Entry 8WOC (electron microscopy, 3.28 A resolution); this record covers chains A and D of the 13 polymer chains in the assembly.

[Chain A (and D)]
Protein: Helicase HerA central domain-containing protein
Organism: Paenibacillus sp. 453mf
Notes: chain D of this document is another copy of the same molecule, construct and numbering; everything in this record applies to it too
Reference sequence: A0A1I6T0T5 (A0A1I6T0T5_9BACL); residues 7-696 here correspond to UniProt positions 1-690 (UniProt number = residue number - 6)
Amino-acid sequence (696 residues; each row starts with the number of its first residue):
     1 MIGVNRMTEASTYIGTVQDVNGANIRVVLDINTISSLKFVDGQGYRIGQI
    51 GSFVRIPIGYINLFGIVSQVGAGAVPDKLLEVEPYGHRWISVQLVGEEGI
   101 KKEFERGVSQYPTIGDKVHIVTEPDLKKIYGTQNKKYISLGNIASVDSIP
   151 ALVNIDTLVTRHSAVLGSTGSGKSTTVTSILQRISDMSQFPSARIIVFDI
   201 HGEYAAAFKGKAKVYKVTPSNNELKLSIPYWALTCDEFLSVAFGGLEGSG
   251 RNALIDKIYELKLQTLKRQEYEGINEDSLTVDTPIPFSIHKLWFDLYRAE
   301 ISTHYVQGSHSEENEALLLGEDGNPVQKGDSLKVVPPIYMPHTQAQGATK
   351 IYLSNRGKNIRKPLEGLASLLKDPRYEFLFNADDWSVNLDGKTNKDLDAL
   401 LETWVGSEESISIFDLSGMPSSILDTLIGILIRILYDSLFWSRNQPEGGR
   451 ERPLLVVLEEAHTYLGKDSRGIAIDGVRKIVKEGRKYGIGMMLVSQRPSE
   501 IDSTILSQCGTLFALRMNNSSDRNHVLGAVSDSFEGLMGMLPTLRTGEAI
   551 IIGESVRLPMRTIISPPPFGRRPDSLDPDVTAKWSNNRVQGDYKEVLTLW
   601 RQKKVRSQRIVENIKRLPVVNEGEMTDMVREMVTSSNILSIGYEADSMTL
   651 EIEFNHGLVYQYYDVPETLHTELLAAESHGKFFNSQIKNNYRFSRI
Unresolved in the structure: 1-9, 35-46, 218-409, 568-696 (chain D: 1-6, 37-44, 320-325, 575-696)
Construct notes: initiating methionine (1); expression tag (2-6)

[How chain A and chain D interact]
Contacting residue pairs (46; chain A residue first):
  Gln18(A) - Gly71(D)
  Gln18(A) - Ala72(D)  hydrogen bond (backbone-backbone)
  Gln18(A) - His87(D)  hydrogen bond
  Asp19(A) - Gln69(D)
  Asp19(A) - Val70(D)
  Asp19(A) - Ala72(D)
  Asp19(A) - Gly73(D)
  Val20(A) - Ile50(D)
  Val20(A) - Gln69(D)
  Val20(A) - Val70(D)  hydrogen bond (backbone-backbone)
  Asn21(A) - Gln69(D)  hydrogen bond
  Gly22(A) - Ile50(D)
  Ala23(A) - Gly539(D)
  Ala23(A) - Thr543(D)
  Ile58(A) - Arg46(D)
  Lys78(A) - Leu80(D)
  Leu79(A) - Leu80(D)  hydrophobic
  Leu79(A) - Pro84(D)  hydrophobic
  Leu94(A) - Thr543(D)
  Arg106(A) - Asn518(D)
  Gly107(A) - Leu544(D)
  Val108(A) - Thr543(D)
  Val108(A) - Arg545(D)
  Gln110(A) - Gln49(D)  hydrogen bond
  Tyr111(A) - Gln49(D)  hydrogen bond (backbone-side chain)
  Tyr111(A) - Met540(D)  hydrogen bond
  Tyr111(A) - Thr543(D)  hydrogen bond
  Thr113(A) - Arg46(D)
  Thr113(A) - Ile47(D)
  Ile114(A) - Val70(D)  hydrophobic
  Ile114(A) - Gly71(D)
  Ile114(A) - His87(D)
  Phe440(A) - Arg375(D)
  Trp441(A) - Arg375(D)
  Lys482(A) - Ser421(D)  hydrogen bond
  Lys482(A) - Leu424(D)
  Glu483(A) - Pro420(D)
  Glu483(A) - Ser421(D)  hydrogen bond
  Lys486(A) - Ser417(D)  hydrogen bond
  Lys486(A) - Gly418(D)
  Ser507(A) - Arg497(D)
  Val530(A) - Asn519(D)
  Ser531(A) - Asn518(D)
  Ser531(A) - Asn519(D)  hydrogen bond (backbone-backbone)
  Asp532(A) - Asn518(D)
  Ser533(A) - Asn519(D)
Interface residues without a listed pair, chain A (35 interface residues in all): Pro76, Val82, Trp89, Ser109, Arg485, Tyr487, Gly528, Glu554
Interface residues without a listed pair, chain D (36 interface residues in all): Ser35, Asp77, Glu81, Thr169, His201, Asp373, Pro374, Met419, Arg516, Pro542

[Summary]
35 residues of chain A face 36 of chain D across their interface, with 12 hydrogen bonds. Among the polar
pairs are Gln18(A)-His87(D), Asn21(A)-Gln69(D) and Gln110(A)-Gln49(D).
Chain A and chain D are both Helicase HerA central domain-containing protein (Paenibacillus sp. 453mf); the
structure, Cryo-EM structure of SIR2/HerA complex, was determined by electron microscopy.
